Entry 8U10 (electron microscopy, 3.20 A resolution); this record covers chains e and D of the 58 polymer chains in the assembly.

# Chain e
Name: Portal protein
From: Salmonella phage P22
Reference sequence: P26744 (PORTL_BPP22); numbering as in UniProt (aligned over 1-725)
Sequence (725 residues; each row starts with the number of its first residue):
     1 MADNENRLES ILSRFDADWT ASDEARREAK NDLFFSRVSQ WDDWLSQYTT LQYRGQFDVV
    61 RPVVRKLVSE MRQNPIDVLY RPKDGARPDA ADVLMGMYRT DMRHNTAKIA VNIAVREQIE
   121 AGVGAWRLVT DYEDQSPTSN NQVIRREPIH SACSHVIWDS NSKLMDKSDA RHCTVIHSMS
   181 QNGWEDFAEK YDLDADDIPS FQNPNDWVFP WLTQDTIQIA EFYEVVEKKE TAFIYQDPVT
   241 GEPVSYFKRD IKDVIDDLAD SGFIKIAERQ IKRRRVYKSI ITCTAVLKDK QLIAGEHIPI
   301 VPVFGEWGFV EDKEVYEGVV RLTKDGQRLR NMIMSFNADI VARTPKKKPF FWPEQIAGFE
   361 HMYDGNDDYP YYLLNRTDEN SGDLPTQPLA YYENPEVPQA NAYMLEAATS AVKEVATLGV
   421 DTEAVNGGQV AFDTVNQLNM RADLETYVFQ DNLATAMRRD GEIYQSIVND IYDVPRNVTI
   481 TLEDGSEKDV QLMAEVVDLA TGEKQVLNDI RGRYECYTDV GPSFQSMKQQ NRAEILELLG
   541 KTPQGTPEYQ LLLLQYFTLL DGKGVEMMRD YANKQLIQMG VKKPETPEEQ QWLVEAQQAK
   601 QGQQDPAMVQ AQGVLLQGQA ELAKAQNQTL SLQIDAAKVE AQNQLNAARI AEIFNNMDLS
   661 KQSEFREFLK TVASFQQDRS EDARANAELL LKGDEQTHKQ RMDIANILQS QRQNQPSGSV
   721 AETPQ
Disordered / not traced: 1-4, 421-444, 481-491, 584-725

# Chain D
Name: Major capsid protein
From: Salmonella phage P22
Reference sequence: P26747 (CAPSD_BPP22); numbering as in UniProt (aligned over 1-430)
Sequence (430 residues; numbered 1 to 430; the number before each row is that of its first residue):
     1 MALNEGQIVT LAVDEIIETI SAITPMAQKA KKYTPPAASM QRSSNTIWMP VEQESPTQEG
    61 WDLTDKATGL LELNVAVNMG EPDNDFFQLR ADDLRDETAY RRRIQSAARK LANNVELKVA
   121 NMAAEMGSLV ITSPDAIGTN TADAWNFVAD AEEIMFSREL NRDMGTSYFF NPQDYKKAGY
   181 DLTKRDIFGR IPEEAYRDGT IQRQVAGFDD VLRSPKLPVL TKSTATGITV SGAQSFKPVA
   241 WQLDNDGNKV NVDNRFATVT LSATTGMKRG DKISFAGVKF LGQMAKNVLA QDATFSVVRV
   301 VDGTHVEITP KPVALDDVSL SPEQRAYANV NTSLADAMAV NILNVKDART NVFWADDAIR
   361 IVSQPIPANH ELFAGMKTTS FSIPDVGLNG IFATQGDIST LSGLCRIALW YGVNATRPEA
   421 IGVGLPGQTA
Disordered / not traced: 1-9
Swiss-Prot annotation at these positions:
  - site: D14 (Essential for binding to the capsid assembly scaffolding protein), W61 (Involved in capsid stabilization and maturation)

# Chain e / chain D interface
Contacting residue pairs - 43 pairs, chain e then chain D:
  E9(e) - Q28(D)  hydrogen bond
  E9(e) - D385(D)
  E9(e) - G387(D)
  D16(e) - P384(D)
  D23(e) - R101(D)  salt bridge
  E24(e) - R101(D)  salt bridge
  L45(e) - I398(D)  hydrophobic
  L45(e) - L401(D)  hydrophobic
  Y48(e) - G396(D)
  Y48(e) - D397(D)  hydrogen bond (side chain-backbone)
  T49(e) - I398(D)
  D196(e) - P36(D)
  D197(e) - T34(D)
  S200(e) - N389(D)  hydrogen bond
  F201(e) - S380(D)
  Q202(e) - S380(D)
  Q202(e) - F381(D)
  Q202(e) - S382(D)  hydrogen bond
  N203(e) - T379(D)
  N203(e) - S380(D)
  N205(e) - T379(D)  hydrogen bond
  N205(e) - S380(D)
  N205(e) - F381(D)
  N205(e) - F392(D)
  D206(e) - K377(D)  salt bridge
  D206(e) - T394(D)
  W207(e) - L89(D)  hydrophobic
  W207(e) - Y100(D)  hydrogen bond
  W207(e) - T394(D)
  W207(e) - Q395(D)
  F209(e) - K377(D)
  P210(e) - G375(D)
  P210(e) - M376(D)
  T213(e) - N369(D)
  T213(e) - T378(D)  hydrogen bond (side chain-backbone)
  C283(e) - S382(D)
  C283(e) - G387(D)
  C283(e) - L388(D)  hydrogen bond (side chain-backbone)
  C283(e) - N389(D)
  T284(e) - T34(D)  hydrogen bond
  T284(e) - G387(D)
  T284(e) - L388(D)
  T284(e) - N389(D)
Other interface residues (no listed pair), chain e (30 interface residues in all): N6, L12, F15, T20, R27, W44, V208, W211, D215
Other interface residues (no listed pair), chain D (35 interface residues in all): K32, A91, Q105, I383, S402, G403, L404, C405

# Summary
The interface between chain e and chain D involves 30 residues on one side and 35 on the other, with 9
hydrogen bonds and 3 salt bridges. Among the polar pairs are D23(e)-R101(D), E24(e)-R101(D) and
D206(e)-K377(D).
Chain e is Portal protein and chain D is Major capsid protein, both from Salmonella phage P22; the structure,
In situ cryo-EM structure of bacteriophage P22 gp1:gp4:gp5:gp10:gp9 N-term complex in conformation 1 at 3.2A
resolution, was determined by electron microscopy (same publication as 8TVR, 8TVU, 8U1O and 8U11).
